PDB entry 7K96 | X-ray diffraction, 2.10 A resolution | chains T and A of the 4 polymer chains in the assembly

== Chain T ==
Molecule: 16-nt DNA strand
Sequence (16 nucleotides; each row starts with the number of its first residue):
     1 CCGACCGCGC ATCAGC
Ion coordination: Na+: DG9 (shared with 1 residue of chain P)

== Chain A ==
Molecule: DNA polymerase beta
Organism: Homo sapiens
Notes: EC 2.7.7.7, 4.2.99.-
UniProt: P06746 (DPOLB_HUMAN); residues 1-335 here = UniProt positions 1-335
Chain sequence (335 residues; numbered 1 to 335; the number before each row is that of its first residue):
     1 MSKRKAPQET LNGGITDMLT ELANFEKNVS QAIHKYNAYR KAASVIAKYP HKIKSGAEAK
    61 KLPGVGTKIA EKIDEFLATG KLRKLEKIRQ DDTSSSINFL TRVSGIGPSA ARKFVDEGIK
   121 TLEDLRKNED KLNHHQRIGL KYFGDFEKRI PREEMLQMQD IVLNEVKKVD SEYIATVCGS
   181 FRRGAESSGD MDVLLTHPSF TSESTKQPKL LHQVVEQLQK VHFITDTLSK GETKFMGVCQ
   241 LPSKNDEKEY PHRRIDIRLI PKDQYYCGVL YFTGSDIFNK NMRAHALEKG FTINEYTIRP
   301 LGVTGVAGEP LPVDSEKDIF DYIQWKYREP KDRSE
Disordered / not traced: 1-9
Ion coordination: Na+ site 1: Lys-60, Leu-62, Val-65 (shared with 1 residue of chain D); Na+ site 2: Gln-90, Asp-92; Na+ site 3: Thr-101, Val-103, Ile-106 (shared with 1 residue of chain P); Ca2+ site 1: Asp-190, Asp-192, Asp-256 (together with 2'-deoxyguanosine-5'-diphosphate) (shared with 1 residue of chain P); Ca2+ site 2: Asp-190, Asp-192 (together with 2'-deoxyguanosine-5'-diphosphate); Ca2+ site 3 near Asp-276 (its only coordinating residue here)
Ligand contacts: 2'-deoxyguanosine-5'-diphosphate (DGI): Gly-179, Ser-180, Arg-183, Asp-190, Asp-192, Tyr-271, Phe-272, Thr-273, Gly-274, Ser-275, Asp-276, Asn-279, Arg-283
UniProt features mapped onto this chain:
  - region: Arg-183 to Asp-192 (DNA-binding)
  - active site: Lys-72 (Nucleophile)
  - binding site (K(+)): Lys-60, Leu-62, Val-65, Thr-101, Val-103, Ile-106
  - binding site (Na(+)): Lys-60, Leu-62, Val-65, Thr-101, Val-103, Ile-106
  - binding site (dATP): Arg-149, Ser-180, Arg-183, Gly-189, Asp-190
  - binding site (dCTP): Arg-149, Ser-180, Arg-183, Gly-189, Asp-190
  - binding site (dGTP): Arg-149, Ser-180, Arg-183, Gly-189, Asp-190, Asp-192
  - binding site (dTTP): Arg-149, Ser-180, Arg-183, Gly-189, Asp-190
  - binding site (Mg(2+)): Asp-190, Asp-192, Asp-256
  - modified residue: Lys-72 (N6-acetyllysine), Arg-83 (Omega-N-methylarginine), Arg-152 (Omega-N-methylarginine)
  - cross-link (Glycyl lysine isopeptide (Lys-Gly)): Lys-41 (interchain with G-Cter in ubiquitin), Lys-61 (interchain with G-Cter in ubiquitin), Lys-81 (interchain with G-Cter in ubiquitin)
  - natural variant: Leu-22 (L22P: Found in a gastric cancer sample; uncertain significance), Tyr-39 (Y39C: Found in a gastric cancer sample; uncertain significance), Gly-118 (G118V: Decreased DNA-directed DNA polymerase activity), Arg-137 (R137Q: Decreased function in base-excision repair), Arg-149 (R149I: Decreased DNA-directed DNA polymerase activity), Asp-160 (D160N: Found in a gastric cancer sample; uncertain significance), Cys-239 (C239R: Found in a gastric cancer sample; uncertain significance), Lys-289 (K289M: Found in a colon cancer sample; uncertain significance), Asn-294 (N294D: Found in a gastric cancer sample; uncertain significance), Glu-295 (E295K: Found in a gastric cancer sample; uncertain significance)
  - mutagenesis: Phe-25 (F25W: No effect on 5'-dRP lyase activity. Decreased ssDNA binding), His-34 (H34G: Decreased 5'-dRP lyase activity. Decreased ssDNA binding), Lys-35 (K35A: Decreased 5'-dRP lyase activity. Decreased ssDNA binding. Loss of 5'-dRP lyase activity; when associated with A-68 and A-72. Decreased ssDNA binding; when associated with A-68 and A-72 ...), Tyr-39 (Y39F: No effect on 5'-dRP lyase activity; Y39Q: Abolishes DNA polymerase and 5'-dRP lyase activity), Lys-41 (K41R: Abolishes ubiquitination; when associated with R-61 and R-81), Lys-60 (K60A: Decreased 5'-dRP lyase activity. Decreased ssDNA binding), Lys-61 (K61R: Abolishes ubiquitination; when associated with R-41 and R-81), Lys-68 (K68A: No effect on 5'-dRP lyase activity. Decreased ssDNA binding. Loss of 5'-dRP lyase activity; when associated with A-35 and A-72. Decreased ssDNA binding; when associated with A-35 and A-72 ...), Glu-71 (E71Q: No effect on 5'-dRP lyase activity. No effect on structure shown by circular dichroism. No effect on ssDNA binding), Lys-72 (K72A: Severely reduced 5'-dRP lyase activity. Does not affect ssDNA binding. Loss of 5'-dRP lyase activity; when associated with A-35 and A-68. Decreased ssDNA binding ...), Glu-75 (E75A: Slightly decreased 5'-dRP lyase activity. Decreased ssDNA binding. No effect on structure shown by circular dichroism), Lys-81 (K81R: Abolishes ubiquitination; when associated with R-41 and R-61), 5 further mutagenesis entries in UniProt

== How chain T and chain A interact ==
Residue-residue contacts (24; chain T residue first):
  DC5(T) with His-34(A), stacking on the base
  DC6(T) with Lys-280(A), salt bridge to the phosphate; Arg-283(A), hydrogen bond to the base; Leu-287(A), phosphate contact
  DG7(T) with Tyr-271(A), base contact; Arg-283(A), hydrogen bond to the sugar; Leu-287(A), phosphate contact; Thr-292(A), hydrogen bond to the phosphate; Ile-293(A), sugar contact; Asn-294(A), phosphate contact
  DC8(T) with Asn-294(A), hydrogen bond to the phosphate; Glu-295(A), sugar contact
  DG9(T) with Thr-233(A), hydrogen bond to the phosphate; Lys-234(A), phosphate contact; Arg-258(A), sugar contact; Tyr-296(A), hydrogen bond to the phosphate
  DC10(T) with Ser-229(A), phosphate contact; Lys-230(A), phosphate contact; Gly-231(A), phosphate contact; Glu-232(A), hydrogen bond to the phosphate; Thr-233(A), hydrogen bond to the phosphate; Lys-234(A), hydrogen bond to the phosphate
  DA11(T) with Ser-229(A), phosphate contact; Lys-230(A), hydrogen bond to the phosphate
Interface residues without a listed pair, chain A (19 interface residues in all): Asn-37, Ala-284

== In short ==
The interface between chain T and chain A involves 7 residues on one side and 19 on the other, with 10
hydrogen bonds, 1 salt bridge and 1 aromatic stacking contact. Among the polar pairs are DC6(T)/Arg-283(A),
DG7(T)/Arg-283(A) and DG7(T)/Thr-292(A). Ligands of chain A: 2'-deoxyguanosine-5'-diphosphate.
Chain T is a 16-nt DNA strand and chain A is DNA polymerase beta (Homo sapiens); the structure, Human DNA
polymerase beta ternary complex with templating cytosine and incoming deoxyguanosine diphosphate, was
determined by X-ray diffraction together with 7K97 from the same study.
